PDB entry 7MSN | X-ray diffraction, 3.00 A resolution | chains A and B

Chain A (and B):
Protein: SPbeta prophage-derived glycosyltransferase SunS
Source organism: Bacillus subtilis (strain 168)
Notes: EC 2.4.1.-; chain B of this document is another copy of the same molecule, construct and numbering; everything in this record applies to it too
UniProt: O31986 (SUNS_BACSU); residues 1-422 here = UniProt positions 1-422
Chain sequence (422 residues; each row starts with the number of its first residue):
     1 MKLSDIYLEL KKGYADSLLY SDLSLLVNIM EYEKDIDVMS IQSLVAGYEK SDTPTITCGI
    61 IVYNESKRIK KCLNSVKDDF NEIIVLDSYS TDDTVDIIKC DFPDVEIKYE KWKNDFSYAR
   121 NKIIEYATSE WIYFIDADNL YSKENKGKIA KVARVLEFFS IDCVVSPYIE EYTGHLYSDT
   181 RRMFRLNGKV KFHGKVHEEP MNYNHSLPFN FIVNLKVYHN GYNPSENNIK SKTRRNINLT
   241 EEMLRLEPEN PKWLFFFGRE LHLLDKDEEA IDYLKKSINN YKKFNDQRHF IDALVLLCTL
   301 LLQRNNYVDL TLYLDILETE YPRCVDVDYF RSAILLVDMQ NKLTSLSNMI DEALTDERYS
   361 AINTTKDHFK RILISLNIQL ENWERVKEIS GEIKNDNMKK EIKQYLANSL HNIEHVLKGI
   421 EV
Disordered / not traced: 221-224, 422 (chain B: 221-225, 422)
Small-molecule neighbours: uridine-5'-diphosphate-glucose (UPG): Ile61, Val62, Tyr63, Glu65, Ser88, Trp112, Phe116, Arg120, Asp136, Ala137, Asp138, Arg182, Val196, His197, Glu198, Lys232, Arg235, Asn236

How chain A and chain B interact:
Residue-residue contacts - 122 pairs, chain A then chain B:
  Tyr172(A) - Asn395(B)
  Tyr172(A) - Asn397(B)
  Thr173(A) - Asn363(B)  hydrogen bond (backbone-side chain)
  Thr173(A) - Asn395(B)  hydrogen bond (backbone-side chain)
  Gly174(A) - Thr365(B)
  Gly174(A) - Asn395(B)
  His175(A) - Ala361(B)
  His175(A) - Ile362(B)
  His175(A) - Asn363(B)
  His175(A) - Thr364(B)  hydrogen bond (side chain-backbone)
  Leu176(A) - Thr364(B)
  Ile291(A) - Tyr359(B)
  Asp292(A) - Ala361(B)
  Val295(A) - Ile362(B)  hydrophobic
  Thr299(A) - Ile362(B)
  Tyr321(A) - Tyr359(B)
  Arg323(A) - Arg358(B)
  Arg323(A) - Tyr359(B)
  Cys324(A) - Arg358(B)
  Cys324(A) - Tyr359(B)
  Val325(A) - Arg358(B)
  Val325(A) - Tyr359(B)  hydrogen bond (backbone-backbone)
  Val325(A) - Ser360(B)
  Val325(A) - Phe369(B)
  Asp326(A) - Ser360(B)  hydrogen bond
  Asp326(A) - Ala361(B)  hydrogen bond (side chain-backbone)
  Asp326(A) - Ile362(B)  hydrogen bond (side chain-backbone)
  Asp326(A) - His368(B)  salt bridge
  Asp328(A) - Ala353(B)
  Asp328(A) - Arg358(B)  salt bridge
  Tyr329(A) - His368(B)
  Tyr329(A) - Phe369(B)
  Tyr329(A) - Ile372(B)  hydrophobic
  Phe330(A) - Ile362(B)  hydrophobic
  Ser332(A) - Leu346(B)
  Ser332(A) - Met349(B)
  Ser332(A) - Ile350(B)
  Leu335(A) - Leu346(B)  hydrophobic
  Leu336(A) - Ile372(B)  hydrophobic
  Leu336(A) - Gln379(B)
  Met339(A) - Lys342(B)
  Gln340(A) - Gln379(B)  hydrogen bond
  Lys342(A) - Met339(B)
  Leu343(A) - Met339(B)  hydrophobic
  Leu343(A) - Gln379(B)
  Ile350(A) - Ser332(B)
  Ala353(A) - Asp328(B)
  Arg358(A) - Arg323(B)
  Arg358(A) - Cys324(B)
  Arg358(A) - Val325(B)
  Arg358(A) - Asp328(B)  salt bridge
  Tyr359(A) - Ile291(B)  hydrophobic
  Tyr359(A) - Arg323(B)  hydrogen bond
  Tyr359(A) - Cys324(B)
  Tyr359(A) - Val325(B)  hydrogen bond (backbone-backbone)
  Ser360(A) - Val325(B)
  Ser360(A) - Asp326(B)  hydrogen bond
  Ala361(A) - His175(B)
  Ala361(A) - Ile291(B)  hydrophobic
  Ala361(A) - Asp326(B)  hydrogen bond (backbone-side chain)
  Ile362(A) - His175(B)
  Ile362(A) - Val295(B)  hydrophobic
  Ile362(A) - Asp326(B)  hydrogen bond (backbone-side chain)
  Ile362(A) - Phe330(B)  hydrophobic
  Asn363(A) - His175(B)
  Thr364(A) - His175(B)  hydrogen bond (backbone-side chain)
  Thr364(A) - Leu176(B)
  Thr365(A) - Gly174(B)
  His368(A) - Asp326(B)  salt bridge
  His368(A) - Tyr329(B)
  Phe369(A) - Val325(B)
  Phe369(A) - Asp328(B)
  Phe369(A) - Tyr329(B)
  Ile372(A) - Tyr329(B)  hydrophobic
  Ile372(A) - Leu336(B)  hydrophobic
  Leu376(A) - Leu336(B)  hydrophobic
  Ile378(A) - Glu381(B)
  Gln379(A) - Gln340(B)  hydrogen bond
  Gln379(A) - Leu343(B)
  Gln379(A) - Gln379(B)
  Glu381(A) - Tyr405(B)  hydrogen bond
  Trp383(A) - Asn412(B)
  Trp383(A) - Ile413(B)  hydrophobic
  Trp383(A) - Val416(B)
  Lys387(A) - His415(B)
  Lys387(A) - Val416(B)
  Lys387(A) - Lys418(B)
  Lys387(A) - Gly419(B)
  Ser390(A) - Ile420(B)
  Lys394(A) - Glu170(B)  salt bridge
  Lys394(A) - Tyr172(B)
  Lys394(A) - Gly174(B)
  Asn395(A) - Thr173(B)
  Asn397(A) - Tyr172(B)
  Lys399(A) - Ile420(B)
  Lys399(A) - Glu421(B)
  Ile402(A) - Ile420(B)  hydrophobic
  Lys403(A) - Leu417(B)
  Lys403(A) - Ile420(B)
  Lys403(A) - Glu421(B)  hydrogen bond (side chain-backbone)
  Tyr405(A) - Glu381(B)  hydrogen bond
  Leu406(A) - Ile413(B)
  Leu406(A) - Val416(B)  hydrophobic
  Leu406(A) - Leu417(B)  hydrophobic
  Ser409(A) - Trp383(B)
  Ser409(A) - Ile413(B)
  Leu410(A) - Leu410(B)
  Leu410(A) - Ile413(B)  hydrophobic
  Leu410(A) - Glu414(B)
  Leu410(A) - Leu417(B)  hydrophobic
  Asn412(A) - Trp383(B)
  Ile413(A) - Trp383(B)  hydrophobic
  Ile413(A) - Leu406(B)
  Ile413(A) - Leu410(B)  hydrophobic
  Ile413(A) - Ile413(B)  hydrophobic
  Glu414(A) - Leu410(B)
  Val416(A) - Lys387(B)
  Val416(A) - Leu406(B)  hydrophobic
  Leu417(A) - Leu406(B)  hydrophobic
  Gly419(A) - Lys387(B)  hydrogen bond (backbone-side chain)
  Ile420(A) - Lys399(B)
  Ile420(A) - Lys403(B)
Interface residues without a listed pair, chain A (67 interface residues in all): Pro322, Leu346, Asp367, Ala407, His415, Glu421
Interface residues without a listed pair, chain B (70 interface residues in all): Glu171, Asp292, Thr299, Tyr321, Pro322, Leu335, Glu357, Lys366, Ser375, Val386, Ser390, Ala407, Ser409

Summary:
67 residues of chain A face 70 of chain B across their interface, with 19 hydrogen bonds and 5 salt bridges.
Polar contacts include Asp326(A)-His368(B), Asp328(A)-Arg358(B) and Lys394(A)-Glu170(B). Ligands of chain A:
uridine-5'-diphosphate-glucose.
Chain A and chain B are both SPbeta prophage-derived glycosyltransferase SunS (Bacillus subtilis (strain
168)); the structure, SunS glycosin S-glycosyltransferase, was determined by X-ray diffraction, deposited
together with 7MSK and 7MSP.
